6CS3 - chains A and B of the 4 polymer chains in the assembly; structure by electron microscopy, 3.31 A resolution.

# Chain A
Name: viral protein 1
Source organism: Enterovirus D68
Reference sequence: A0A097BW12 (A0A097BW12_9ENTO); residues 1-297 here correspond to UniProt positions 565-861 (UniProt number = residue number + 564)
Sequence (297 residues; row label = number of the first residue in the row):
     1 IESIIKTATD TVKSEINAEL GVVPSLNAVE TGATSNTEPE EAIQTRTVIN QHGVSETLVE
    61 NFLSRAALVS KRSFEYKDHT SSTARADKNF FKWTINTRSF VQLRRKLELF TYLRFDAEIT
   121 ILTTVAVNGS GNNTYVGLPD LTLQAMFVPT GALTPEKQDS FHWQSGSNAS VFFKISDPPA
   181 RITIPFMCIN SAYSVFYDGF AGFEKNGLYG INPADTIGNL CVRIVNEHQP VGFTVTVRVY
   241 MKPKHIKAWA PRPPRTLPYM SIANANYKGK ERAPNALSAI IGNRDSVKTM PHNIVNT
Unresolved in the structure: 16-19, 78-86, 128-136, 290-297

# Chain B
Name: viral protein 3
Source organism: enterovirus D68
Reference sequence: A0A097BW12 (A0A097BW12_9ENTO); residues 1-247 here correspond to UniProt positions 318-564 (UniProt number = residue number + 317)
Sequence (247 residues; numbered 1 to 247; the number before each row is that of its first residue):
     1 GVPTYLLPGS GQFLTTDDHS SAPALPCFNP TPEMHIPGQV RNMLEVVQVE SMMEINNTES
    61 AVGMERLKVD ISALTDVDQL LFNIPLDIQL DGPLRNTLVG NISRYYTHWS GSLEMTFMFC
   121 GSFMAAGKLI LCYTPPGGSC PTTRETAMLG THIVWDFGLQ SSVTLIIPWI SGSHYRMFNN
   181 DAKSTNANVG YVTCFMQTNL IVPSESSDTC SLIGFIAAKD DFSLRLMRDS PDIGQLDHLH
   241 AAEAAYQ
Unresolved in the structure: 181-185, 236-237

# Interface between chain A and chain B
Residue-residue contacts - 186 pairs, chain A then chain B:
  E2(A) - R41(B)  salt bridge
  A8(A) - D221(B)
  A8(A) - F222(B)
  T9(A) - D220(B)  hydrogen bond (side chain-backbone)
  T9(A) - D221(B)  hydrogen bond (side chain-backbone)
  L26(A) - Q160(B)
  N27(A) - Q160(B)
  N27(A) - S162(B)
  N27(A) - T164(B)  hydrogen bond
  V29(A) - E50(B)
  V29(A) - T116(B)
  V29(A) - S162(B)
  V29(A) - F215(B)  hydrophobic
  E30(A) - M118(B)
  E30(A) - S161(B)  hydrogen bond
  E30(A) - S162(B)  hydrogen bond
  T34(A) - Q48(B)
  T34(A) - V49(B)
  T34(A) - E50(B)  hydrogen bond (side chain-backbone)
  T34(A) - A217(B)
  S35(A) - E114(B)
  S35(A) - T116(B)
  S35(A) - T164(B)  hydrogen bond
  S35(A) - K219(B)  hydrogen bond (backbone-side chain)
  N36(A) - K219(B)
  T37(A) - T164(B)
  T37(A) - I166(B)
  T37(A) - K219(B)  hydrogen bond (backbone-side chain)
  E38(A) - K219(B)  salt bridge
  E38(A) - D220(B)
  P39(A) - I166(B)  hydrophobic
  P39(A) - K219(B)
  A42(A) - I166(B)  hydrophobic
  I43(A) - P168(B)  hydrophobic
  N50(A) - D221(B)
  H52(A) - S110(B)  hydrogen bond
  H52(A) - H174(B)  hydrogen bond
  H52(A) - Y175(B)
  H52(A) - S223(B)
  G53(A) - S223(B)  hydrogen bond (backbone-side chain)
  V54(A) - N42(B)
  V54(A) - L44(B)  hydrophobic
  E56(A) - Y106(B)  hydrogen bond (backbone-side chain)
  E56(A) - R225(B)
  E56(A) - L226(B)  hydrogen bond (side chain-backbone)
  E56(A) - M227(B)  hydrogen bond (side chain-backbone)
  T57(A) - N42(B)  hydrogen bond
  T57(A) - M43(B)  hydrogen bond (backbone-backbone)
  T57(A) - L44(B)
  T57(A) - Y106(B)
  T57(A) - L224(B)
  L58(A) - R41(B)
  L58(A) - N42(B)  hydrogen bond (backbone-side chain)
  V59(A) - V40(B)
  V59(A) - R41(B)
  V59(A) - N42(B)
  N61(A) - M227(B)
  F62(A) - M43(B)  hydrophobic
  F62(A) - Y105(B)  hydrophobic
  F62(A) - Y106(B)
  F62(A) - M227(B)
  R65(A) - T16(B)
  A66(A) - F13(B)  hydrophobic
  A66(A) - T15(B)  hydrogen bond (backbone-backbone)
  S70(A) - Y246(B)  hydrogen bond
  K71(A) - Y246(B)  hydrogen bond (backbone-side chain)
  R72(A) - Y246(B)
  D87(A) - Q247(B)
  K92(A) - Y246(B)
  K92(A) - Q247(B)
  W93(A) - A245(B)
  W93(A) - Y246(B)
  T94(A) - A245(B)  hydrogen bond (backbone-backbone)
  N96(A) - A245(B)
  S99(A) - L239(B)
  V101(A) - I233(B)
  V101(A) - L239(B)  hydrophobic
  Q102(A) - D229(B)
  Q102(A) - S230(B)
  Q102(A) - I233(B)
  R105(A) - N101(B)
  R105(A) - Y105(B)  hydrogen bond
  R105(A) - S230(B)
  R105(A) - D232(B)  salt bridge
  R105(A) - I233(B)
  K106(A) - Y105(B)
  K106(A) - M227(B)
  L109(A) - I102(B)  hydrophobic
  F110(A) - V40(B)  hydrophobic
  F110(A) - M43(B)  hydrophobic
  Y112(A) - I36(B)  hydrophobic
  R114(A) - T31(B)  hydrogen bond (side chain-backbone)
  R114(A) - E33(B)  salt bridge
  E118(A) - H19(B)
  E118(A) - S21(B)  hydrogen bond
  T120(A) - F13(B)
  A169(A) - A24(B)
  P178(A) - G11(B)
  P179(A) - F13(B)  hydrophobic
  R181(A) - F13(B)
  R181(A) - D17(B)  salt bridge
  R181(A) - H19(B)
  R181(A) - S21(B)
  I182(A) - S21(B)
  I182(A) - A22(B)
  T183(A) - S21(B)  hydrogen bond
  T183(A) - A22(B)  hydrogen bond (backbone-backbone)
  T183(A) - P23(B)
  T183(A) - A24(B)  hydrogen bond (backbone-backbone)
  P185(A) - L25(B)  hydrophobic
  P185(A) - F28(B)  hydrophobic
  F186(A) - F28(B)
  F186(A) - P30(B)
  M187(A) - L25(B)  hydrophobic
  M187(A) - F28(B)  hydrophobic
  C188(A) - T31(B)  hydrogen bond (backbone-side chain)
  I189(A) - T31(B)
  N190(A) - T31(B)
  S191(A) - T31(B)
  S191(A) - P32(B)  hydrogen bond (side chain-backbone)
  S191(A) - M34(B)
  A192(A) - I36(B)  hydrophobic
  Y240(A) - F13(B)  hydrophobic
  K242(A) - D17(B)
  K244(A) - S21(B)
  K247(A) - E33(B)
  K247(A) - Q39(B)
  A248(A) - Q39(B)
  A248(A) - V40(B)  hydrogen bond (backbone-backbone)
  W249(A) - I36(B)  hydrogen bond (side chain-backbone)
  W249(A) - P37(B)
  W249(A) - G38(B)
  W249(A) - Q39(B)
  A250(A) - G38(B)  hydrogen bond (backbone-backbone)
  P251(A) - V40(B)
  P251(A) - V46(B)  hydrophobic
  P254(A) - N101(B)
  T256(A) - N96(B)
  Y259(A) - I233(B)  hydrophobic
  Y259(A) - L239(B)  hydrophobic
  M260(A) - L239(B)
  M260(A) - H240(B)  hydrogen bond (backbone-backbone)
  S261(A) - L239(B)
  S261(A) - H240(B)  hydrogen bond (side chain-backbone)
  S261(A) - A241(B)
  I262(A) - L239(B)  hydrophobic
  I262(A) - H240(B)  hydrogen bond (backbone-backbone)
  I262(A) - A241(B)
  P274(A) - D91(B)
  P274(A) - R95(B)
  N275(A) - R95(B)
  N275(A) - D232(B)  hydrogen bond (side chain-backbone)
  S278(A) - A61(B)
  S278(A) - V62(B)
  S278(A) - G63(B)  hydrogen bond (backbone-backbone)
  S278(A) - R66(B)
  A279(A) - R66(B)
  I280(A) - R95(B)  hydrogen bond (backbone-side chain)
  I280(A) - N96(B)
  I281(A) - E54(B)
  I281(A) - N57(B)
  I281(A) - R66(B)  hydrogen bond (backbone-side chain)
  I281(A) - D91(B)
  I281(A) - G92(B)
  I281(A) - R95(B)
  I281(A) - N96(B)
  G282(A) - D91(B)  hydrogen bond (backbone-side chain)
  N283(A) - N57(B)
  N283(A) - T58(B)
  N283(A) - E59(B)
  N283(A) - R66(B)  hydrogen bond
  R284(A) - I55(B)  hydrogen bond (side chain-backbone)
  R284(A) - N57(B)  hydrogen bond
  R284(A) - T58(B)
  R284(A) - E59(B)
  R284(A) - N83(B)  hydrogen bond (side chain-backbone)
  S286(A) - T58(B)
  V287(A) - I55(B)
  V287(A) - N56(B)
  V287(A) - T58(B)
  V287(A) - L81(B)
  V287(A) - F82(B)
  V287(A) - N83(B)  hydrogen bond (backbone-backbone)
  K288(A) - L80(B)
  K288(A) - N83(B)
  T289(A) - N83(B)  hydrogen bond (backbone-side chain)
Interface residues without a listed pair, chain A (96 interface residues in all): T11, A33, V69, F91, R98, F147, L257, P258, D285
Interface residues without a listed pair, chain B (96 interface residues in all): L14, D18, P85, P93, L98, S112, T151, V163, G234, Q235, A242

# In short
The chain A/chain B interface involves 96 residues from each chain, with 47 hydrogen bonds and 5 salt bridges.
Among the polar pairs are E2(A)-R41(B), E38(A)-K219(B) and R105(A)-D232(B).
Here chain A is viral protein 1 (Enterovirus D68) and chain B is viral protein 3 (enterovirus D68). Entry 6CS3
(CryoEM structure of human enterovirus D68 expanded 1 particle (pH 7.2 and 4 degrees Celsius)) was determined
by electron microscopy, deposited together with 6CRP, 6CRR, 6CRS, 6CRU, 6CS4, 6CS5 and 5 further entries.
